Entry 6ZYX (electron microscopy, 4.30 A resolution (low resolution: residue-level contacts below are approximate; hydrogen-bond / salt-bridge calls are withheld)); this record covers chains J and d of the 10 polymer chains in the assembly.

Chain J:
Molecule: Dynein light chain
Organism: Tetrahymena thermophila CU428
UniProt: Q24DI9 (Q24DI9_TETTS); residues 1-93 here = UniProt positions 1-93
Sequence (93 residues; numbered 1 to 93; the number before each row is that of its first residue):
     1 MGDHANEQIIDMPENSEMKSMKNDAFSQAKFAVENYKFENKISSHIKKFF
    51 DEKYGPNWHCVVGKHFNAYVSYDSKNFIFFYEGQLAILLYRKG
Not modelled in the structure: 1-9

Chain d:
Molecule: Dynein intermediate chain 2
Organism: Tetrahymena thermophila CU428
UniProt: I7M008 (I7M008_TETTS); residues 1-667 here = UniProt positions 1-667
Sequence (667 residues; each row starts with the number of its first residue):
     1 MPPKQTKVVASRKTVMPISRAGRAQIRRKDSNTQNNMNDQGMEDEEIDQQ
    51 REGMKNQYEQLTAQELNEDMPSKMLEPKNPQAPKNITVYDYYTRKFKTDE
   101 LVDQMIVHFSMDGDYIWKESNEYKTQEEIRDTKKALIKEAMRKQESEEPG
   151 ANHDEEAIKQTLRNKFNYNTRECQTINPSIRERGVSTEPPPSDTICGNIT
   201 QWEIFDAYYAEIMKDHQIENKKKKEVDQDKKQDQSMYSTSFKRCCKIMER
   251 MVVQNDQEDKYHDYRYYWSQGDNLEAGKNEGHLLPIWRFSNEKQRKKNVT
   301 SICWNPLYPDLFAVSLGSYDFTKQRMGLICLYSLKNTTHPEYAFNCEAGV
   351 MCLDFHPKSAALLAVGLYDGTVLVYDIRNKHKKPIYQSTVRNQKHTDPVW
   401 QVKWNPDTSKNYNFYSISSDGRVMNWILMKNKLEPEEVILLRLVGKNEEE
   451 STLIGLACGLCFDFNKFEPHIFLVGTEEGKIHKCSRAYSGQYQETYNGHL
   501 LAVYKVKWNNFHPRTFISASADWTVRIWDSKYTSQIICFDLSMMVVDAVW
   551 APYSSTVFACATMDKVQVYDLNVDKLNKLAEQKIVKQPKLTNLSFNYKDP
   601 ILLVGDSHGGVTLVKLSPNLCKSGPEIKQTEDKKAMEEFKNVKIEDYERE
   651 KMENLLAVVSKWEREDA
Not modelled in the structure: 1-74, 140-162, 189-667

How chain J and chain d interact:
Residue-residue contacts (30):
  K48(J) - K95(d)
  D51(J) - Y89(d)
  D51(J) - F96(d)
  E52(J) - R94(d)
  K53(J) - R94(d)
  G55(J) - Y89(d)
  P56(J) - Y89(d)
  P56(J) - F96(d)
  H65(J) - T187(d)
  H65(J) - E188(d)
  F66(J) - S186(d)
  F66(J) - T187(d)
  N67(J) - S186(d)
  N67(J) - E188(d)
  A68(J) - G184(d)
  A68(J) - V185(d)
  Y69(J) - E182(d)
  Y69(J) - R183(d)
  Y69(J) - G184(d)
  V70(J) - E182(d)
  V70(J) - R183(d)
  S71(J) - R181(d)
  Y72(J) - S179(d)
  Y72(J) - I180(d)
  Y72(J) - R181(d)
  Y72(J) - R183(d)
  D73(J) - S179(d)
  S74(J) - S179(d)
  F77(J) - R183(d)
  F79(J) - V185(d)
Other interface residues (no listed pair), chain J (23 interface residues in all): P13, K47, Y54, K64, A86
Other interface residues (no listed pair), chain d (16 interface residues in all): Y91, P178

Summary:
23 residues of chain J and 16 residues of chain d are in contact.
Here chain J is Dynein light chain and chain d is Dynein intermediate chain 2, both from Tetrahymena
thermophila CU428. Entry 6ZYX (Outer Dynein Arm-Shulin complex - Shulin region from Tetrahymena thermophila)
was determined by electron microscopy together with 6ZYY and 6ZYW from the same study.
